PDB entry 8TO8 | electron microscopy, 2.90 A resolution | chains L and O of the 9 polymer chains in the assembly

== Chain L ==
Name: RNA polymerase sigma factor RpoD
From: Escherichia coli K-12
Reference sequence: P00579 (RPOD_ECOLI); the construct has insertions or renumbered stretches relative to UniProt, so the offset changes along the chain: 1-31 = UniProt 1-31; 38-52 = UniProt 61-75; 77-83 = UniProt 76-82; 93-613 = UniProt 93-613
Sequence (613 residues; each row starts with the number of its first residue; note: 39 numbers in that range are skipped by the numbering (no residue carries them; nothing is unmodelled there); a row labelled like 31A-31Z holds insertion residues (31A, then the next letters in order)):
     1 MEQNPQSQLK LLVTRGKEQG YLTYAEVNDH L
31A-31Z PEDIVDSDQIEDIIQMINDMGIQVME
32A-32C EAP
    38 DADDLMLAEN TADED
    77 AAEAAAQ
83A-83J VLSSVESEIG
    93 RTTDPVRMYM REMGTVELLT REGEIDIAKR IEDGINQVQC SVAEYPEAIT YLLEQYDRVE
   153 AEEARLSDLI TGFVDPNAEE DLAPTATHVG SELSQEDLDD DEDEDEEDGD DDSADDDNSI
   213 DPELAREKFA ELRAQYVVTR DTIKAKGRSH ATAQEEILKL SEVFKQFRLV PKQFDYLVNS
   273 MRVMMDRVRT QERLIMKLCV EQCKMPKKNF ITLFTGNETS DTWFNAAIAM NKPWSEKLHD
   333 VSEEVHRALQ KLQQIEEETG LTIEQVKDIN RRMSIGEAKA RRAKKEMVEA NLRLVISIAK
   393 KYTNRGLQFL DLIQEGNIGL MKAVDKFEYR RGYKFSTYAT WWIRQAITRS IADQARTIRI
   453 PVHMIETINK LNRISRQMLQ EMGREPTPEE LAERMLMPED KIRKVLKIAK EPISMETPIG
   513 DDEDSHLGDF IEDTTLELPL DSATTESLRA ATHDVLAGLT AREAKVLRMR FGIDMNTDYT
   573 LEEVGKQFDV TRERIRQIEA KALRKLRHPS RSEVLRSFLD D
Not modelled in the structure: 1-6, 31A-31Z, 32A-32C, 83A-83J, 167-215, 237-241, 613
Small-molecule neighbours:
  - 4QM ((3R,5S,7R,8R,9S,10S,12S,13R,14S,17R)-10,13-dimethyl-17-[(2R)-pentan-2-yl]-2,3,4,5,6,7,8,9,11,12,14,15,16,17-tetradecahydro-1H-cyclopenta[a]phenanthrene-3,7,12-triol), molecule 1: Ile505, Pro510, Ile511
  - 4QM, molecule 2: Ile511, Leu519, Phe522, Ile523
Curated features (UniProtKB/Swiss-Prot):
  - DNA-binding region: Leu573 to Ala592 (H-T-H motif)
  - region: Arg584 to Arg599 (Interaction with anti-sigma factors)
  - motif: Asp403 to Gln406 (Interaction with polymerase core subunit RpoC)
  - site: Arg562 (Interaction with anti-sigma factors)
From the paper describing this entry:
  - binding site for Nontemplate strand of lamdba PR promoter DNA (chain O): Tyr425

== Chain O ==
Molecule: Nontemplate strand of lamdba PR promoter DNA
Sequence (105 nucleotides; numbered 1 to 105 plus 4 insertion-coded residues; 4 numbers in that range are skipped by the numbering (no residue carries them; nothing is unmodelled there); the number before each row is that of its first residue; a row labelled like 79A-79D holds insertion residues (79A, then the next letters in order)):
     1 CGGAATCGAG GGATCCTCTA GAGTTGGATA AATATCTAAC ACCGTGCGTG TTGACTATTT
    61 TACCTCTGGC GGTGA
    79 T
79A-79D AATG
    81 GTTGCATGTA CTAAGGAGGT TGTCG
Not modelled in the structure: 1-39, 79A-79D, 83-105

== Interface between chain L and chain O ==
Contacting residue pairs - 27 pairs, chain L then chain O:
  Val98(L) - DG81(O)  base contact
  Arg99(L) - DG81(O)  base contact
  Met102(L) - DG81(O)  base contact
  Ala382(L) - DT79(O)  base contact
  Asn383(L) - DT79(O)  base contact
  Arg385(L) - DT79(O)  base contact
  Leu386(L) - DT79(O)  base contact
  Lys392(L) - DG81(O)  phosphate contact
  Lys392(L) - DT82(O)  phosphate contact
  Thr395(L) - DT82(O)  sugar contact
  Phe401(L) - DG81(O)  sugar contact
  Tyr425(L) - DA75(O)  stacking on the base
  Ser428(L) - DT79(O)  base contact
  Thr429(L) - DA75(O)  phosphate contact
  Trp433(L) - DA75(O)  phosphate contact
  Gln437(L) - DT73(O)  hydrogen bond to the base
  Arg441(L) - DG71(O)  salt bridge to the phosphate
  Arg451(L) - DG69(O)  phosphate contact
  Arg451(L) - DC70(O)  salt bridge to the phosphate
  Pro453(L) - DG69(O)  phosphate contact
  His455(L) - DG68(O)  sugar contact
  His455(L) - DG69(O)  salt bridge to the phosphate
  Arg554(L) - DG50(O)  salt bridge to the phosphate
  Val582(L) - DT51(O)  phosphate contact
  Glu585(L) - DT52(O)  base contact
  Arg586(L) - DT49(O)  salt bridge to the phosphate
  Arg586(L) - DG50(O)  salt bridge to the phosphate
Also at the interface, not in a pair above, chain L (27 interface residues in all): Leu110, Ser389, Tyr430, Thr583
Also at the interface, not in a pair above, chain O (14 interface residues in all): DG74
The authors on this interface:
  - interface residues, chain L: Tyr425(L)

== In short ==
27 residues of chain L face 14 of chain O across their interface, with 1 hydrogen bond, 6 salt bridges and 1
aromatic stacking contact. Polar pairs include Gln437(L)-DT73(O), Arg441(L)-DG71(O) and Arg451(L)-DC70(O).
From the paper: a binding site for Nontemplate strand of lamdba PR promoter DNA (chain O) at Tyr425(L); the
interface residue Tyr425(L).
Chain L is RNA polymerase sigma factor RpoD (Escherichia coli K-12) and chain O is Nontemplate strand of
lamdba PR promoter DNA; the structure, Escherichia coli RNA polymerase unwinding intermediate (I1b) at the
lambda PR promoter, was determined by electron microscopy, deposited together with 8TO1, 8TO6, 8TOE and 8TOM.
